PDB entry 4E3W | X-ray diffraction, 1.75 A resolution | chains A and B

# Chain A (and B)
Name: Acid phosphatase
Source organism: Francisella tularensis subsp. holarctica
Notes: EC 3.1.3.2; chain B of this document is another copy of the same molecule, construct and numbering; everything in this record applies to it too
Reference sequence: Q2A612 (Q2A612_FRATH); residues 2-336 here correspond to UniProt positions 17-351 (UniProt number = residue number + 15)
Sequence (342 residues; each row starts with the number of its first residue):
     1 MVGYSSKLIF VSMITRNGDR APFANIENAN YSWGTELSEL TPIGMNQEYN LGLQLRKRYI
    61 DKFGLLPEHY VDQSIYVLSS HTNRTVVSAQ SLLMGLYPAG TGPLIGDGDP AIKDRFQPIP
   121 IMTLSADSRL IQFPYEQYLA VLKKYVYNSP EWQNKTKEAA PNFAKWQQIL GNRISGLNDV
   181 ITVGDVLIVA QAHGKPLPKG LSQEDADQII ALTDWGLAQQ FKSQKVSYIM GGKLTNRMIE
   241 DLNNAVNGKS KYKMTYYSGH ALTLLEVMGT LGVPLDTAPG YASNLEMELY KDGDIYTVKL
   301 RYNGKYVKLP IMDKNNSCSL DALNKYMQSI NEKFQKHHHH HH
Unresolved in the structure: 1-5, 335-342
Construct notes: expression tag (1, 337-342); engineered mutation N17 (His32 in Q2A612), A261 (Asp276 in Q2A612)
Ligand contacts: proline (PRO): F23, R84, Q132, Y135
Reported in the primary citation:
  - binding site for proline: F23, Y135

# Chain A / chain B interface
Residue-residue contacts - 64 pairs, chain A then chain B:
  E36(A) - Q73(B)
  E39(A) - Q73(B)  hydrogen bond
  P42(A) - P103(B)  hydrophobic
  P42(A) - L104(B)
  P42(A) - I105(B)
  P42(A) - A111(B)
  I43(A) - I105(B)
  M45(A) - P103(B)  hydrophobic
  M45(A) - P118(B)
  N46(A) - I105(B)
  N46(A) - A111(B)  hydrogen bond (side chain-backbone)
  Y49(A) - I112(B)  hydrophobic
  Y49(A) - K113(B)
  Q73(A) - E36(B)
  Q73(A) - E39(B)  hydrogen bond
  H81(A) - M122(B)
  H81(A) - T123(B)
  T82(A) - M122(B)
  N83(A) - P120(B)
  N83(A) - M122(B)
  V86(A) - I121(B)
  V86(A) - M122(B)  hydrophobic
  V87(A) - P118(B)  hydrophobic
  V87(A) - P120(B)
  Q90(A) - P118(B)
  Q90(A) - I119(B)  hydrogen bond (side chain-backbone)
  S91(A) - I112(B)
  S91(A) - P118(B)
  M94(A) - I112(B)  hydrophobic
  M94(A) - F116(B)  hydrophobic
  A99(A) - D114(B)
  P103(A) - P42(B)  hydrophobic
  P103(A) - M45(B)  hydrophobic
  L104(A) - P42(B)
  I105(A) - P42(B)
  I105(A) - I43(B)
  I105(A) - N46(B)
  A111(A) - P42(B)
  A111(A) - N46(B)  hydrogen bond (backbone-side chain)
  I112(A) - Y49(B)  hydrophobic
  I112(A) - S91(B)
  I112(A) - M94(B)  hydrophobic
  K113(A) - Y49(B)
  D114(A) - A99(B)
  F116(A) - M94(B)  hydrophobic
  F116(A) - F116(B)  hydrophobic
  P118(A) - M45(B)
  P118(A) - V87(B)  hydrophobic
  P118(A) - Q90(B)
  P118(A) - S91(B)
  I119(A) - Q90(B)  hydrogen bond (backbone-side chain)
  P120(A) - N83(B)
  P120(A) - V87(B)
  I121(A) - V86(B)
  I121(A) - T123(B)
  M122(A) - H81(B)
  M122(A) - T82(B)
  M122(A) - N83(B)
  M122(A) - V86(B)  hydrophobic
  M122(A) - T123(B)
  T123(A) - H81(B)
  T123(A) - I121(B)
  T123(A) - M122(B)
  T123(A) - T123(B)  hydrogen bond (side chain-backbone)
Interface residues without a listed pair, chain A (37 interface residues in all): T35, L37, L40, D72, P110, Q117
Interface residues without a listed pair, chain B (37 interface residues in all): T35, L37, L40, D72, P110, Q117

# Summary
The chain A/chain B interface involves 37 residues from each chain; the contacts include 7 hydrogen bonds.
Polar pairs include E39(A)-Q73(B), N46(A)-A111(B) and Q90(A)-I119(B). Bound to chain A: proline. From the
paper: a binding site for proline at F23(A) and Y135(A).
Both chains are Acid phosphatase (Francisella tularensis subsp. holarctica). Entry 4E3W (Crystal Structure
Francisella tularensis histidine acid phosphatase cryoprotected with proline) was determined by X-ray
diffraction, deposited together with 4E3U, 4E3V and 4E3X.
